Entry 4JJX (X-ray diffraction, 2.83 A resolution); this record covers chains A and B of the 3 polymer chains in the assembly.

== Chain A (and B) ==
Name: Spermidine n1-acetyltransferase
Organism: Vibrio cholerae O1 biovar El Tor
Notes: chain B of this document is another copy of the same molecule, construct and numbering; everything in this record applies to it too
UniProt: Q9KL03 (Q9KL03_VIBCH); residue numbers follow UniProt; this construct covers 1-173
Amino-acid sequence (176 residues; row label = number of the first residue in the row; numbers below 1 keep their minus sign (Ser-2 is residue -2)):
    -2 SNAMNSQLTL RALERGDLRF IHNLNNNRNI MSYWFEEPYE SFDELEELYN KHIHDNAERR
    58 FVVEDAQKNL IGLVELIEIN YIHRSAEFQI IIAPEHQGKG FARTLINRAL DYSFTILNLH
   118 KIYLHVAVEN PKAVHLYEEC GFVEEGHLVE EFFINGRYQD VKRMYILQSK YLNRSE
Not modelled in the structure: -2 to -1, 172-173 (chain B: -2 to 3, 172-173)
Sequence notes: expression tag (-2 to 0)
Swiss-Prot annotation at these positions:
  - active site: Tyr134 (Proton donor)
  - binding site (spermine): Met28, Glu33, Glu41, His49 to Asp52, Glu84 to Gln86
  - binding site (Mg(2+)): Glu33, Glu75
  - binding site (spermidine): Glu33, Glu41
  - binding site (acetyl-CoA): Ile87 to Ile89, Gln94 to Arg100, Asn127 to Glu136
  - site: Glu84 (Could be important for selectivity toward long polyamines)
Reported in the primary citation:
  - catalytic residues: Tyr134 (citing earlier work)
  - specificity-determining residues: Glu33, Glu75, Glu84 (proposed by the authors, not directly observed)

== Chain A / chain B interface ==
Pairs across the interface (29):
  Ala9(A) with Glu37(B); Ser38(B)
  Leu10(A) with Ser38(B), hydrogen bond (backbone-side chain)
  Glu11(A) with Arg16(B), salt bridge; Ser38(B); Phe39(B); Asp40(B)
  Arg12(A) with Asp40(B), salt bridge
  Tyr46(A) with Ser38(B), hydrogen bond; Asp40(B), hydrogen bond
  Ile50(A) with Asp40(B); Glu41(B); Glu44(B)
  His51(A) with Glu44(B), salt bridge
  Arg56(A) with Glu37(B), salt bridge
  Phe58(A) with Glu37(B)
  Tyr109(A) with Met28(B); Glu37(B), hydrogen bond
  Phe111(A) with Phe150(B)
  Thr112(A) with Phe150(B); Asn152(B), hydrogen bond (backbone-backbone); Gly153(B)
  Ile113(A) with Asn26(B); Met28(B), hydrophobic
  Leu114(A) with Met28(B), hydrophobic
  Asn115(A) with Phe150(B); Tyr155(B), hydrogen bond
  Gln165(A) with Phe150(B)
  Leu169(A) with Gly153(B)
Other interface residues (no listed pair), chain A (18 interface residues in all): Asn53
Other interface residues (no listed pair), chain B (16 interface residues in all): His19, Pro35, Ile151

== In short ==
18 residues of chain A face 16 of chain B across their interface, with 6 hydrogen bonds and 4 salt bridges.
Polar pairs include Glu11(A)-Arg16(B), Arg12(A)-Asp40(B) and His51(A)-Glu44(B). The paper reports the
catalytic residue Tyr134(A); specificity determinants Glu33(A), Glu75(A) and Glu84(A).
Both chains are Spermidine n1-acetyltransferase (Vibrio cholerae O1 biovar El Tor). Entry 4JJX (Dodecameric
structure of spermidine N-acetyltransferase SpeG from Vibrio cholerae O1 biovar eltor) was determined by X-ray
diffraction together with 4R57, 4R87, 4NCZ, 4MI4 and 4MHD from the same study.
